PDB entry 6HAA | X-ray diffraction, 1.70 A resolution | chain A

== Chain A ==
Protein: Cellulase, putative, cel5D
From: Cellvibrio japonicus
Notes: EC 3.2.1.151
UniProtKB: B3PD52 (B3PD52_CELJU); residue numbers follow UniProt; this construct covers 96-468
Chain sequence (396 residues; row label = number of the first residue in the row):
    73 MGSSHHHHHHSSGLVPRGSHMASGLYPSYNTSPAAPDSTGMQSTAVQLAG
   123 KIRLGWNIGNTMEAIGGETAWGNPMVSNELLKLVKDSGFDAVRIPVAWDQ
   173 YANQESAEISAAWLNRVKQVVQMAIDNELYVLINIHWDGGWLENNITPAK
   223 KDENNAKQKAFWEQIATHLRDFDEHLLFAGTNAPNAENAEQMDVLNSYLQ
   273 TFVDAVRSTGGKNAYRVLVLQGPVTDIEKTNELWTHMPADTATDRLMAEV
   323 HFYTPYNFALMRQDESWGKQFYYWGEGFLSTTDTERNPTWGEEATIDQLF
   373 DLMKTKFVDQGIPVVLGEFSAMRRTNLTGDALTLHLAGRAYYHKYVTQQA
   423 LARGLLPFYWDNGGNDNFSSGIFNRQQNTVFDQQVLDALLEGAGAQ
Unresolved in the structure: 73-95, 466-468
Covalently attached groups: 2-deoxy-2-fluoro-alpha-D-glucopyranose (G2F) linked to Glu390
Differences from the reference sequence: initiating methionine (73); expression tag (74-95); engineered mutation Ala255 (Glu in B3PD52)
What the authors report for this chain:
  - catalytic residues: Glu390
  - binding site for 2-deoxy-2-fluoro-alpha-D-glucopyranose: Glu390
  - conformationally variable residues (side-chain flip): Glu390

== Summary ==
From the paper: the catalytic residue Glu390; a binding site for 2-deoxy-2-fluoro-alpha-D-glucopyranose at
Glu390.
Chain A is Cellulase, putative, cel5D (Cellvibrio japonicus); the structure, Structure of a covalent complex
of endo-Xyloglucanase from Cellvibrio japonicus after reacting with XXXG(2F)-beta-DNP, was determined by X-ray
diffraction (same publication as 6HA9).
